Entry 1XXB (X-ray diffraction, 2.60 A resolution); this record covers chains A and D of the 6 polymer chains in the assembly.

[Chain A (and D)]
Protein: Arginine repressor
Source organism: Escherichia coli K12
Notes: fragment: initiator met plus c-terminal residues 80 - 156; chain D of this document is another copy of the same molecule, construct and numbering; everything in this record applies to it too
UniProtKB: P0A6D0 (ARGR_ECOLI); residue numbers follow UniProt; this construct covers 80-156
Chain sequence (78 residues; row label = number of the first residue in the row):
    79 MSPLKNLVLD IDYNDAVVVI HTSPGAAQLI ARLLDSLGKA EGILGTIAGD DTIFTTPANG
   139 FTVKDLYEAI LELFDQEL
Disordered / not traced: 79-81, 153-156
Ligand contacts:
  - arginine (ARG), molecule 1: Pro102, Gly103, Asp128
  - arginine (ARG), molecule 2: Gln106, Ala109, Arg110, Asp113, Thr124, Ile125, Ala126
  - arginine (ARG), molecule 3: Gly127, Asp128, Asp129, Thr130

[How chain A and chain D interact]
Contacting residue pairs (10):
  Leu82(A) with Leu82(D)
  Leu85(A) with Leu82(D), hydrophobic; Leu107(D), hydrophobic
  Ser101(A) with Arg110(D)
  Pro102(A) with Arg110(D), hydrogen bond (backbone-side chain)
  Gly103(A) with Gln106(D)
  Ala104(A) with Leu107(D), hydrophobic
  Leu107(A) with Pro102(D); Leu107(D), hydrophobic
  Arg110(A) with Pro102(D)
Also at the interface, not in a pair above, chain A (9 interface residues in all): Gln106
Also at the interface, not in a pair above, chain D (8 interface residues in all): Leu85, Gly103, Ala104

[Summary]
9 residues of chain A and 8 residues of chain D are in contact; the contacts include 1 hydrogen bond. Its one
hydrogen-bonded contact is Pro102(A)-Arg110(D). Chain A binds 3 copies of arginine.
Both chains are Arginine repressor (Escherichia coli K12). Entry 1XXB (C-terminal domain of escherichia coli
arginine repressor/ L-arginine complex) was determined by X-ray diffraction together with 1XXA and 1XXC from
the same study.
